3THN - chain A; structure by X-ray diffraction, 2.81 A resolution.

== Chain A ==
Protein: Exonuclease, putative
Source organism: Thermotoga maritima
Notes: fragment: core domain
Reference sequence: Q9X1X0 (Q9X1X0_THEMA); residue numbers follow UniProt; this construct covers 7-325
Sequence (319 residues; row label = number of the first residue in the row):
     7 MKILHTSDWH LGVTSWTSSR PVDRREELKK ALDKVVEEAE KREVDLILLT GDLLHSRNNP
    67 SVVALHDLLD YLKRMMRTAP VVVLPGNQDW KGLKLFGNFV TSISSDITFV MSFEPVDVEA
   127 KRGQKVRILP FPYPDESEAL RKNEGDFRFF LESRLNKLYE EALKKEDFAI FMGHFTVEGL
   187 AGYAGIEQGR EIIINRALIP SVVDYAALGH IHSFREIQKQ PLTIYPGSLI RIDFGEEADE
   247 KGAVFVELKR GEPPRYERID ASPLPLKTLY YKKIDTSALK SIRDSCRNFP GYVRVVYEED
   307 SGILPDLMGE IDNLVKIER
Disordered / not traced: 192-195, 308-309
Sequence notes: conflict Met7 (Leu in Q9X1X0); engineered mutation Gln94 (His in Q9X1X0), Ser291 (Phe in Q9X1X0)
UniProt features mapped onto this chain:
  - binding site (Mn(2+)): Asp14, His16, Asp58, His180, His216, His218
Bound ions: Mn2+ site 1: Asp14, His16, Asp58; Mn2+ site 2: Asp58, Asn93, His180, His216

== Overview ==
The Mn2+ site 1 is built by Asp14, His16 and Asp58. Asp58, Asn93, His180 and His216 coordinate Mn2+ site 2.
Curated annotation (UniProt) lists 6 Mn2+-binding residues.
Chain A is Exonuclease, putative (Thermotoga maritima); the structure, Crystal structure of Mre11 core with
manganese, was determined by X-ray diffraction (same publication as 3THO).
